PDB entry 7QVM | electron microscopy, 3.25 A resolution | chains A and R of the 6 polymer chains in the assembly

== Chain A ==
Molecule: Guanine nucleotide-binding protein G(o) subunit alpha, cDNA FLJ31446 fis, clone NT2NE2000909, highly similar to Guanine nucleotide-binding protein G(o) subunit alpha 1
Source organism: Homo sapiens
UniProtKB: chimeric construct of A0A1W2PS82, B3KP89, P09471: residues 1-173 from A0A1W2PS82 (A0A1W2PS82_HUMAN) positions 1-57 (offset varies); residues 182-231 from B3KP89 positions 182-231 (same numbers); residues 242-353 from P09471 positions 242-353 (same numbers)
Sequence (228 residues; row label = number of the first residue in the row; note: 126 numbers in that range are skipped by the numbering (no residue carries them; nothing is unmodelled there)):
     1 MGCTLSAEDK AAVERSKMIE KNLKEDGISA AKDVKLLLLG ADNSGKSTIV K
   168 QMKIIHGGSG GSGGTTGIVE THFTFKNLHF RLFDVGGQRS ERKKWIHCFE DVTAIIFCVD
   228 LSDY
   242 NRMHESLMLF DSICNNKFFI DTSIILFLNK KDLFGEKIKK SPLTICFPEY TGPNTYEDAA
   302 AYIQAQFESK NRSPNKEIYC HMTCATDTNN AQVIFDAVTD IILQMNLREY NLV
Not modelled in the structure: 1-4, 168-181
Sequence notes: engineered mutation Asp9 (Glu in A0A1W2PS82), Lys10 (Arg in A0A1W2PS82), Val13 (Leu in A0A1W2PS82), Met18 (Ala in A0A1W2PS82), Leu344 (Ile in P09471), Gln345 (Ala in P09471), Glu350 (Gly in P09471), Tyr351 (Cys in P09471), Asn352 (Gly in P09471); conflict Asp42 (Gly in A0A1W2PS82), Asn43 (Glu in A0A1W2PS82), Asp227 (Ala in B3KP89), Asp230 (Gly in B3KP89), Ala332 (Ile in P09471), Ile335 (Val in P09471), Met346 (Asn in P09471); linker (174-181); expression tag (354)
Curated features (UniProtKB/Swiss-Prot):
  - region: Ile266 to Asp273 (G4 motif), Thr324 to Thr329 (G5 motif)
  - binding site (GTP): Asn270, Asp273, Cys325

== Chain R ==
Molecule: Oxytocin receptor
Source organism: Homo sapiens
UniProtKB: P30559 (OXYR_HUMAN); residue numbers follow UniProt; this construct covers 1-359
Sequence (359 residues; numbered 1 to 359; the number before each row is that of its first residue):
     1 MEGALAANWS AEAANASAAP PGAEGNRTAG PPRRNEALAR VEVAVLCLIL LLALSGNACV
    61 LLALRTTRQK HSRLFFFMKH LSIADLVVAV FQVLPQLLWD ITFRFYGPDL LCRLVKYLQV
   121 VGMFASTYLL LLMSLDRCLA ICQPLRSLRR RTYRLAVLAT WLGCLVASAP QVHIFSLREV
   181 ADGVFDCWAV FIQPWGPKAY ITWITLAVYI VPVIVLATCY GLISFKIWQN LRLKTAAAAA
   241 AEAPEGAAAG DGGRVALARV SSVKLISKAK IRTVKMTFII VLAFIVCWTP FFFVQMWSVW
   301 DANAPKEASA FIIVMLLASL NSCCNPWIYM LFTGHLFHEL VQRFLCCSAS YLKGRRLGK
Not modelled in the structure: 1-34, 66-71, 145-149, 180-183, 231-269, 339-359
Sequence notes: conflict Tyr153 (Asp in P30559), Lys359 (Glu in P30559); variant Thr218 (Ala in P30559)
Curated features (UniProtKB/Swiss-Prot):
  - glycosylation (N-linked (GlcNAc...) asparagine): Asn8, Asn15, Asn26
  - natural variant: Thr218 (A218T: this construct carries the variant)
Disulfide bonds: Cys112-Cys187
From the paper describing this entry:
  - conformationally variable residues (side-chain flip): Asp136, Arg137, Thr273, Phe284, Trp288, Phe291, Leu316, Tyr329
  - mutagenesis - A318G: increased binding to OT
  - mutagenesis - A318G: increased signaling in response to OT

== Chain A / chain R interface ==
Residue-residue contacts (17; chain A residue first):
  Ile343(A) with Pro144(R), hydrophobic
  Leu344(A) with Pro144(R), hydrophobic; Asn230(R)
  Gln345(A) with Asn230(R)
  Asn347(A) with Ala140(R); Pro144(R)
  Leu348(A) with Ile141(R), hydrophobic
  Glu350(A) with Arg73(R), salt bridge
  Tyr351(A) with Arg73(R), hydrogen bond; Leu74(R), hydrophobic; Asp136(R), hydrogen bond; Arg137(R); Ala140(R), hydrophobic
  Asn352(A) with Leu74(R); His335(R)
  Leu353(A) with Ile227(R), hydrophobic
  Val354(A) with Arg272(R), hydrogen bond (backbone-side chain)
Also at the interface, not in a pair above, chain A (11 interface residues in all): Thr340
Also at the interface, not in a pair above, chain R (15 interface residues in all): Phe75, Ile223, Phe332, Thr333
The authors on this interface:
  - pairs named by the authors: Glu350(A)-Arg73(R), Tyr351(A)-Asp136(R) (hydrogen bond)
  - interface residues, chain R: Arg73(R), Asp136(R)

== Overview ==
11 residues of chain A face 15 of chain R across their interface; the contacts include 3 hydrogen bonds and 1
salt bridge. Polar contacts include Glu350(A)-Arg73(R), Tyr351(A)-Arg73(R) and Tyr351(A)-Asp136(R). The paper
describes a contact between Glu350(A) and Arg73(R); a hydrogen bond between Tyr351(A) and Asp136(R). From the
paper: A318G of chain R increases binding to OT; interface residues Arg73(R) and Asp136(R).
Chain A is Guanine nucleotide-binding protein G(o) subunit alpha, cDNA FLJ31446 fis, clone NT2NE2000909,
highly similar to Guanine nucleotide-binding protein G(o) subunit alpha 1 and chain R is Oxytocin receptor,
both from Homo sapiens; the structure, Human Oxytocin receptor (OTR) oxytocin Gq chimera (mGoqi) complex, was
determined by electron microscopy.
